Entry 2BNY (X-ray diffraction, 3.00 A resolution); this record covers chains B and R of the 5 polymer chains in the assembly.

Chain B:
Protein: MS2 coat protein
Organism: Enterobacterio phage MS2
Reference sequence: P03612 (COAT_BPMS2); numbering as in UniProt (aligned over 1-129)
Sequence (129 residues; each row starts with the number of its first residue):
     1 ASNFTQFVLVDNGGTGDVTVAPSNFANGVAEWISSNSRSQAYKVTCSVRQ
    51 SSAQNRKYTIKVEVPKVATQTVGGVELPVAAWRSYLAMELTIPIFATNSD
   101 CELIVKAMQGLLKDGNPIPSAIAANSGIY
Construct notes: engineered mutation Ala87 (Asn in P03612)
Reported in the primary citation:
  - specificity-determining residues: Glu89 (proposed by the authors, not directly observed)

Chain R:
Molecule: 19-nt RNA strand
Organism: Enterobacterio phage MS2
Sequence (19 nucleotides; row label = number of the first residue in the row):
     1 ACAUGAGGAUUACCCAUGU
Disordered / not traced: 1-2, 18-19

Interface between chain B and chain R:
Contacting residue pairs (16):
  Val29(B) with A6(R), base contact
  Thr45(B) with A6(R), hydrogen bond to the base
  Ser47(B) with A6(R), hydrogen bond to the base
  Arg49(B) with A6(R), hydrogen bond to the sugar; G8(R), salt bridge to the phosphate
  Ser51(B) with G8(R), phosphate contact; A9(R), hydrogen bond to the phosphate
  Ser52(B) with G8(R), phosphate contact; A9(R), hydrogen bond to the phosphate
  Asn55(B) with A9(R), hydrogen bond to the phosphate; U10(R), hydrogen bond to the phosphate
  Lys57(B) with G8(R), salt bridge to the phosphate; A9(R), salt bridge to the phosphate
  Thr59(B) with A6(R), hydrogen bond to the sugar
  Lys61(B) with G5(R), salt bridge to the phosphate; A6(R), salt bridge to the phosphate
Also at the interface, not in a pair above, chain B (14 interface residues in all): Cys46, Gln54, Glu89, Thr91
Also at the interface, not in a pair above, chain R (7 interface residues in all): G7, U11

Overview:
14 residues of chain B face 7 of chain R across their interface; the contacts include 8 hydrogen bonds and 5
salt bridges. Among the polar pairs are Thr45(B)-A6(R), Ser47(B)-A6(R) and Arg49(B)-A6(R). The paper reports
the specificity determinant Glu89(B).
Here chain B is MS2 coat protein and chain R is a 19-nt RNA strand, both from Enterobacterio phage MS2. Entry
2BNY (MS2 (N87A mutant) - RNA hairpin complex) was determined by X-ray diffraction, deposited together with
1ZSE, 2B2D, 2B2E, 2B2G, 2BQ5 and 2BS1.
